8WKX - chains A and E; structure by electron microscopy, 4.15 A resolution (low resolution: residue-level contacts below are approximate; hydrogen-bond / salt-bridge calls are withheld).

[Chain A (and E)]
Molecule: SIR2-like domain-containing protein
Organism: Bacillus subtilis subsp. natto (strain BEST195)
Notes: chain E of this document is another copy of the same molecule, construct and numbering; everything in this record applies to it too
UniProt: D4G637 (D4G637_BACNB); numbering as in UniProt (aligned over 1-1005)
Chain sequence (1005 residues; each row starts with the number of its first residue):
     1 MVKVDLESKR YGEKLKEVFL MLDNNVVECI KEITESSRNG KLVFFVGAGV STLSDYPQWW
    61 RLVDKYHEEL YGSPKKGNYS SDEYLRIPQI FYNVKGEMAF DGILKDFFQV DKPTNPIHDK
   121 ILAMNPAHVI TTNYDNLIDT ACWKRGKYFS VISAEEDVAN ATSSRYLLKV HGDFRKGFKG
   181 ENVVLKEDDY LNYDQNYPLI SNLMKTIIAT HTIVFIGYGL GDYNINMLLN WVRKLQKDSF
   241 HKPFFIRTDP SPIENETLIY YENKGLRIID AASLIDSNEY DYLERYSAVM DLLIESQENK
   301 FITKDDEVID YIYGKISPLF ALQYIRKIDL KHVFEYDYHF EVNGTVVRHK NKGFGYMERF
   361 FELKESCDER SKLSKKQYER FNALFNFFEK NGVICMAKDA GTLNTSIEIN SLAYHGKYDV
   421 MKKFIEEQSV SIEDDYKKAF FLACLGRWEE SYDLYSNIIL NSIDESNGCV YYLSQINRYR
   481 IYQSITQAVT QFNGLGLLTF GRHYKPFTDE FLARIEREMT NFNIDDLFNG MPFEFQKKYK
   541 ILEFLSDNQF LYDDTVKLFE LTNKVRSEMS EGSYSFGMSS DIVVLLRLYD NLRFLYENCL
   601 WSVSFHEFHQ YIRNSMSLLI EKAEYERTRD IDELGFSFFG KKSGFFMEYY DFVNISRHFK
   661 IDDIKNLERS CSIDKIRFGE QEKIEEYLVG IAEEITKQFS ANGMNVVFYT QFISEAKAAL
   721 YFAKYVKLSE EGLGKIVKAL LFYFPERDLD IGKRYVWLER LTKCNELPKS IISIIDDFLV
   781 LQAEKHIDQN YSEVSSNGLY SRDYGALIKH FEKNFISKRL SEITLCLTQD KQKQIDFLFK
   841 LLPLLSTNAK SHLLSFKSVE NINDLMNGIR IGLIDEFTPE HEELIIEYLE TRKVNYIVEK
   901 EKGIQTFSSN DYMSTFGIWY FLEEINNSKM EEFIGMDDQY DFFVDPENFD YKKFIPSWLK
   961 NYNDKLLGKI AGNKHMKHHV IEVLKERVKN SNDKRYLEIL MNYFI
Unresolved in the structure: 1-3 (chain E: 1-14, 638-641, 896)
Reported in the primary citation:
  - catalytic residues: Asn133, His171 (by similarity / conservation)
  - mutagenesis - I259S/Y260G: decreased catalytic activity

[How chain A and chain E interact]
Contacting residue pairs (102):
  Trp143(A) - Leu460(E)
  Trp143(A) - Ile463(E)
  Trp143(A) - Asp464(E)
  Lys144(A) - Ser456(E)
  Lys144(A) - Leu460(E)
  Arg145(A) - Asn521(E)
  Gly146(A) - Tyr471(E)
  Tyr148(A) - Gly530(E)
  Tyr148(A) - Pro532(E)
  Val158(A) - Thr210(E)
  Ala159(A) - Ser239(E)
  Thr162(A) - Pro532(E)
  Thr162(A) - Phe533(E)
  Thr162(A) - Glu534(E)
  Arg165(A) - Gly530(E)
  Leu199(A) - Ala209(E)
  Leu199(A) - Leu235(E)
  Asn202(A) - Asn202(E)
  Asn202(A) - Lys205(E)
  Asn202(A) - Thr206(E)
  Thr206(A) - Asn202(E)
  Thr206(A) - Leu203(E)
  Thr206(A) - Thr206(E)
  Ala209(A) - Leu199(E)
  Leu235(A) - Pro198(E)
  Gln236(A) - Glu155(E)
  Gln236(A) - Asn196(E)
  Ser239(A) - Glu155(E)
  Ser239(A) - Glu156(E)
  His241(A) - Ala159(E)
  Ile463(A) - Trp143(E)
  Tyr471(A) - Gly146(E)
  Arg517(A) - Arg145(E)
  Glu518(A) - Arg145(E)
  Thr520(A) - Arg145(E)
  Asn521(A) - Arg145(E)
  Gly530(A) - Arg165(E)
  Met531(A) - Ser163(E)
  Met531(A) - Arg165(E)
  Pro532(A) - Tyr148(E)
  Pro532(A) - Thr162(E)
  Pro532(A) - Arg165(E)
  Phe533(A) - Ala161(E)
  Phe533(A) - Thr162(E)
  Phe533(A) - Ser163(E)
  Phe533(A) - Ser164(E)
  Tyr552(A) - Lys557(E)
  Asp553(A) - Tyr552(E)
  Thr555(A) - Lys557(E)
  Val556(A) - Phe550(E)
  Val556(A) - Leu551(E)
  Val556(A) - Tyr552(E)
  Val556(A) - Lys557(E)
  Lys557(A) - Phe550(E)
  Phe559(A) - Val556(E)
  Phe559(A) - Lys557(E)
  Glu560(A) - Phe550(E)
  Glu560(A) - Leu551(E)
  Glu560(A) - Thr555(E)
  Glu560(A) - Val556(E)
  Glu560(A) - Phe608(E)
  Asn563(A) - Tyr611(E)
  Asn563(A) - Ile612(E)
  Lys564(A) - Glu607(E)
  Lys564(A) - Phe608(E)
  Arg566(A) - Tyr611(E)
  Arg566(A) - Leu618(E)
  Ser567(A) - Tyr611(E)
  Glu571(A) - Asp662(E)
  Ser573(A) - Asp662(E)
  Ser573(A) - Asn666(E)
  Tyr574(A) - Asp662(E)
  Tyr611(A) - Lys564(E)
  Ser615(A) - Asn563(E)
  Leu618(A) - Ser567(E)
  Lys622(A) - Arg566(E)
  Asp630(A) - Lys952(E)
  Ile631(A) - Lys952(E)
  Ile631(A) - Pro956(E)
  Ile631(A) - Arg987(E)
  Asp632(A) - Arg669(E)
  Asp632(A) - Ser957(E)
  Asp632(A) - Arg987(E)
  Asp632(A) - Tyr996(E)
  Glu633(A) - Lys952(E)
  Glu633(A) - Ile955(E)
  Glu633(A) - Ser957(E)
  Leu634(A) - Ile955(E)
  Phe639(A) - Tyr951(E)
  Phe639(A) - Lys952(E)
  Asn666(A) - Ser567(E)
  Asn666(A) - Ser570(E)
  Arg669(A) - Ser570(E)
  Lys985(A) - Met1001(E)
  Lys985(A) - Tyr1003(E)
  Asn992(A) - Thr628(E)
  Asn992(A) - Arg629(E)
  Met1001(A) - Lys985(E)
  Phe1004(A) - Tyr1003(E)
  Ile1005(A) - Ile981(E)
  Ile1005(A) - Lys985(E)
  Ile1005(A) - Tyr1003(E)
Other interface residues (no listed pair), chain A (80 interface residues in all): Lys41, Glu155, Asn160, Ser163, Pro198, Leu203, Lys205, Tyr336, Lys352, Leu460, Gln475, Met519, Phe522, Asn529, Glu534, Thr628, Asp663, Lys989, Asn990, Ser991, Lys994, Leu1000
Other interface residues (no listed pair), chain E (82 interface residues in all): Ala123, Lys144, Lys147, Gln195, Gln236, His241, Ile459, Thr520, Asp525, Asn529, Asp553, Glu560, Ser615, Tyr625, Asp632, Glu986, Ser991

[In short]
Chain A and chain E form an interface of 80 and 82 residues respectively. From the paper: catalytic residues
Asn133(A) and His171(A); I259S/Y260G of chain A reduce catalytic activity.
Both chains are SIR2-like domain-containing protein (Bacillus subtilis subsp. natto (strain BEST195)). Entry
8WKX (Cryo-EM structure of DSR2) was determined by electron microscopy (same publication as 8WKS and 8WKT).
